1JGD - chains A and B of the 3 polymer chains in the assembly; structure by X-ray diffraction, 1.90 A resolution.

# Chain A
Protein: Human lymphocyte antigen HLA-B27
Organism: Homo sapiens
UniProt: P03989 (1B27_HUMAN); residues 1-276 here correspond to UniProt positions 25-300 (UniProt number = residue number + 24)
Amino-acid sequence (276 residues; numbered 1 to 276; the number before each row is that of its first residue):
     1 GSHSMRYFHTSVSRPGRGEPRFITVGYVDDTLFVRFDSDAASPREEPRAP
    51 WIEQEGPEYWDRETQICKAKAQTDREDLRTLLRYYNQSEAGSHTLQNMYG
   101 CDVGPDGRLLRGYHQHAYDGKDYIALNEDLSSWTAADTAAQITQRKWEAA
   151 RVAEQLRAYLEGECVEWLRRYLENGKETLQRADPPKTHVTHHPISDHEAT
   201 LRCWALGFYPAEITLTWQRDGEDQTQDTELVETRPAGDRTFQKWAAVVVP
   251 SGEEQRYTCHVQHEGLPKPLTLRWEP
Cystine bridges: Cys-101/Cys-164, Cys-203/Cys-259

# Chain B
Protein: Beta-2-microglobulin
Organism: Homo sapiens
UniProt: P61769 (B2MG_HUMAN); residues 1-99 here correspond to UniProt positions 21-119 (UniProt number = residue number + 20)
Amino-acid sequence (100 residues; row label = number of the first residue in the row; numbering starts at 0):
     0 MIQRTPKIQVYSRHPAENGKSNFLNCYVSGFHPSDIEVDLLKNGERIEKV
    50 EHSDLSFSKDWSFYLLYYTEFTPTEKDEYACRVNHVTLSQPKIVKWDRDM
Cystine bridges: Cys-25/Cys-80
Sequence notes: cloning artifact (0)
Curated features (UniProtKB/Swiss-Prot):
  - modified residue: Gln-2 (Pyrrolidone carboxylic acid)
  - glycosylation: Ile-1 (N-linked (Glc) (glycation) isoleucine), Lys-19 (N-linked (Glc) (glycation) lysine), Lys-41 (N-linked (Glc) (glycation) lysine), Lys-48 (N-linked (Glc) (glycation) lysine), Lys-58 (N-linked (Glc) (glycation) lysine), Lys-91 (N-linked (Glc) (glycation) lysine), Lys-94 (N-linked (Glc) (glycation) lysine)

# Chain A / chain B interface
Pairs across the interface (57):
  Phe-8(A) with Ser-55(B); Phe-56(B)
  His-9(A) with Phe-56(B)
  Thr-10(A) with Leu-54(B); Phe-56(B); Phe-62(B)
  Val-12(A) with Ser-33(B)
  Arg-14(A) with Asp-34(B), salt bridge
  Ile-23(A) with Leu-54(B)
  Val-25(A) with Asp-53(B); Ser-55(B)
  Tyr-27(A) with Ser-55(B); Tyr-63(B), hydrogen bond
  Arg-35(A) with Asp-53(B), salt bridge
  Ser-92(A) with Met-0(B)
  His-93(A) with Met-0(B)
  Thr-94(A) with His-31(B); Phe-62(B)
  Gln-96(A) with His-31(B), hydrogen bond; Phe-56(B); Trp-60(B), hydrogen bond (side chain-backbone); Phe-62(B)
  Asn-97(A) with Phe-56(B)
  Gln-115(A) with Trp-60(B)
  His-116(A) with Trp-60(B)
  Ala-117(A) with Trp-60(B), hydrophobic
  Asp-119(A) with Met-0(B); Ile-1(B), hydrogen bond (backbone-backbone); His-31(B)
  Gly-120(A) with Ile-1(B); His-31(B); Trp-60(B)
  Lys-121(A) with Met-0(B); Ile-1(B)
  Asp-122(A) with Trp-60(B), hydrogen bond
  His-192(A) with Asp-98(B), salt bridge
  Arg-202(A) with Asp-98(B), hydrogen bond (side chain-backbone)
  Trp-204(A) with Asp-98(B); Met-99(B)
  Leu-206(A) with Pro-14(B), hydrophobic
  Val-231(A) with Gln-8(B)
  Glu-232(A) with Gln-8(B), hydrogen bond (backbone-side chain)
  Arg-234(A) with Gln-8(B), hydrogen bond; Tyr-10(B); Met-99(B), hydrogen bond (side chain-backbone)
  Pro-235(A) with Tyr-10(B), hydrogen bond (backbone-side chain); Asn-24(B); Tyr-26(B)
  Ala-236(A) with Arg-12(B), hydrogen bond (backbone-side chain); Asn-24(B), hydrogen bond (backbone-side chain)
  Gly-237(A) with Arg-12(B), hydrogen bond (backbone-side chain); Leu-65(B)
  Asp-238(A) with Arg-12(B)
  Gln-242(A) with Tyr-10(B); Ser-11(B), hydrogen bond (side chain-backbone); Arg-12(B), hydrogen bond (side chain-backbone)
  Trp-244(A) with Met-99(B), hydrogen bond (side chain-backbone)
Other interface residues (no listed pair), chain A (37 interface residues in all): Arg-48, Met-98, Thr-233
Other interface residues (no listed pair), chain B (25 interface residues in all): His-13, Asp-59, Arg-97

# Overview
37 residues of chain A and 25 residues of chain B are in contact, with 16 hydrogen bonds and 3 salt bridges.
Polar pairs include Arg-14(A)/Asp-34(B), Arg-35(A)/Asp-53(B) and His-192(A)/Asp-98(B).
Chain A is Human lymphocyte antigen HLA-B27 and chain B is Beta-2-microglobulin, both from Homo sapiens; the
structure, HLA-B*2709 bound to deca-peptide s10R, was determined by X-ray diffraction.
